PDB entry 4OIN | X-ray diffraction, 2.80 A resolution | chains C and F of the 9 polymer chains in the assembly

== Chain C ==
Name: DNA-directed RNA polymerase subunit beta
Source organism: Thermus thermophilus
Notes: EC 2.7.7.6
UniProtKB: Q8RQE9 (RPOB_THET8); residue numbers follow UniProt; this construct covers 1-1119
Sequence (1119 residues; each row starts with the number of its first residue):
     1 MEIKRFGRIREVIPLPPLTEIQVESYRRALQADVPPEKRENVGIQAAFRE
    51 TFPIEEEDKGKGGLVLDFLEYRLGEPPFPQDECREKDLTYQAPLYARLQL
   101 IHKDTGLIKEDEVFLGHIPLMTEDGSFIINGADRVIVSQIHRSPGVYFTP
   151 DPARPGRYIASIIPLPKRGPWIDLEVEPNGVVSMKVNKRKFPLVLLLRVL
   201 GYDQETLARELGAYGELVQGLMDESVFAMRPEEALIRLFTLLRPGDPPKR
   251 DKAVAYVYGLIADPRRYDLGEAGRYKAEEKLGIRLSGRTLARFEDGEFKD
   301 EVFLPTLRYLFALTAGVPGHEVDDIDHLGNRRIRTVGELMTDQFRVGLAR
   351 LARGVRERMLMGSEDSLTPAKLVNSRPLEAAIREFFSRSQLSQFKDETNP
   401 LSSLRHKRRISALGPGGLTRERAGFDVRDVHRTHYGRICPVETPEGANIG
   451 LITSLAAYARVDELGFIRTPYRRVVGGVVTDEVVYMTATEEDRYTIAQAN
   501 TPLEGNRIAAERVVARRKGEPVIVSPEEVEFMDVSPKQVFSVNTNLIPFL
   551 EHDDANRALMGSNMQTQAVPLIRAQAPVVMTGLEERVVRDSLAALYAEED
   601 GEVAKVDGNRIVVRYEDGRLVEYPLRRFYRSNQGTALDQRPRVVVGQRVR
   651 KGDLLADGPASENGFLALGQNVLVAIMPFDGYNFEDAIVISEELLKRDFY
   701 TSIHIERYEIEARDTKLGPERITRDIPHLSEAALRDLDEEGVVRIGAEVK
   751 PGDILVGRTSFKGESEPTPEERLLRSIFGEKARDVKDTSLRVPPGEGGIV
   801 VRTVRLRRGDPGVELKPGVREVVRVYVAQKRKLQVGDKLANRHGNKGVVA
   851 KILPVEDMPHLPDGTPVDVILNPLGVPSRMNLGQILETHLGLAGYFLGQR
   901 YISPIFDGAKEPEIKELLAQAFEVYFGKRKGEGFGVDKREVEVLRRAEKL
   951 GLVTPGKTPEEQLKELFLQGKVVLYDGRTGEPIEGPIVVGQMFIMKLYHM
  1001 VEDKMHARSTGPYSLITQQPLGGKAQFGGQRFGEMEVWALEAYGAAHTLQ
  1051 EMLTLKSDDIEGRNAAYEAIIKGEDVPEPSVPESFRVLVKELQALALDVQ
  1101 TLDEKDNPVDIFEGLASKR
Not modelled in the structure: 57-62, 1119

== Chain F ==
Name: DNA directed RNA polymerase sigma factor A
Source organism: Thermus thermophilus
UniProtKB: Q5SKW1 (Q5SKW1_THET8); residues 1-423 here = UniProt positions 1-423
Sequence (443 residues; row label = number of the first residue in the row; numbers below 1 keep their minus sign (Met-19 is residue -19)):
   -19 MGSSHHHHHHSSGLVPRGSHMKKSKRKNAQAQEAQETEVLVQEEAEELPE
    31 FPEGEPDPDLEDPDLTLEDDLLDLPEEGEGLDLEEEEEDLPIPKISTSDP
    81 VRQYLHEIGQVPLLTLEEEVELARKVEEGMEAIKKLSEITGLDPDLIREV
   131 VRAKILGSARVRHIPGLKETLDPKTVEEIDQKLKSLPKEHKRYLHIAREG
   181 EAARQHLIEANLRLVVSIAKKYTGRGLSFLDLIQEGNQGLIRAVEKFEYK
   231 RRFKFSTYATWWIRQAINRAIADQARTIRIPVHMVETINKLSRTARQLQQ
   281 ELGREPTYEEIAEAMGPGWDAKRVEETLKIAQEPVSLETPIGDEKDSFYG
   331 DFIPDEHLPSPVDAATQSLLSEELEKALSKLSEREAMVLKLRKGLIDGRE
   381 HTLEEVGAFFGVTRERIRQIENKALRKLKYHESRTRKLRDFLD
Not modelled in the structure: -19 to 77
Differences from the reference sequence: expression tag (-19 to 0)
Bound ions: Mg2+: Ala292, Gly296, Trp299

== Interface between chain C and chain F ==
Pairs across the interface (79):
  Tyr95(C) with Gly283(F)
  Phe114(C) with Gln279(F); Gln280(F); Gly283(F); Arg284(F)
  His117(C) with Gly283(F)
  Arg243(C) with Arg82(F)
  Pro244(C) with Arg82(F), hydrogen bond (backbone-side chain)
  Arg353(C) with Thr203(F)
  Glu357(C) with Lys201(F)
  Arg358(C) with Arg276(F)
  Met361(C) with Lys201(F), hydrogen bond
  Ala370(C) with Gln280(F), hydrogen bond (backbone-side chain)
  Val373(C) with Gln280(F), hydrogen bond (backbone-side chain)
  Asn374(C) with Arg276(F), hydrogen bond
  Ser375(C) with Gln279(F)
  Arg376(C) with Arg276(F); Glu285(F), salt bridge
  His728(C) with Leu422(F); Asp423(F)
  Thr768(C) with Gln347(F), hydrogen bond
  Pro769(C) with Lys373(F); Gly374(F); Leu375(F)
  Glu770(C) with Leu350(F); Ser351(F), hydrogen bond; Leu354(F)
  Glu771(C) with Gln347(F)
  Arg772(C) with Lys373(F); Glu380(F)
  Leu773(C) with Leu354(F), hydrophobic; Lys373(F)
  Leu774(C) with Leu350(F), hydrophobic; Leu418(F), hydrophobic; Phe421(F)
  Arg775(C) with Leu422(F)
  Ser776(C) with Lys373(F), hydrogen bond; Leu405(F); Lys409(F)
  Ile777(C) with Leu405(F), hydrophobic; Leu408(F), hydrophobic; Lys409(F)
  Phe778(C) with Glu412(F); Leu418(F); Arg419(F); Leu422(F), hydrophobic
  Arg808(C) with Glu305(F), salt bridge
  Glu814(C) with Thr287(F); Tyr288(F), hydrogen bond (side chain-backbone)
  Leu815(C) with Tyr288(F), hydrogen bond (backbone-side chain)
  Pro817(C) with Tyr288(F); Glu305(F); Lys309(F); Gln312(F)
  Gly818(C) with Glu305(F), hydrogen bond (backbone-side chain)
  Pro1012(C) with Pro334(F), hydrophobic
  Tyr1013(C) with Pro334(F); Asp335(F), hydrogen bond (backbone-backbone); Pro341(F)
  Ser1014(C) with Asp335(F)
  Leu1015(C) with Ile333(F); Pro334(F); Asp335(F)
  Gln1018(C) with Asp335(F); Leu338(F)
  Leu1021(C) with Asp331(F); Pro334(F), hydrophobic
  Gln1026(C) with Phe332(F)
  Ile1060(C) with Leu338(F), hydrophobic
  Asn1064(C) with Pro341(F); Ala344(F)
  Tyr1067(C) with Pro341(F); Val342(F); Ala345(F), hydrophobic
  Glu1068(C) with Ala345(F); Ser348(F), hydrogen bond
  Ile1071(C) with Ala345(F), hydrophobic
  Lys1072(C) with Leu349(F); Glu352(F), salt bridge
Interface residues without a listed pair, chain C (53 interface residues in all): Val113, Asp246, Glu379, Gln390, Arg420, Lys816, Val819, Thr1010, Arg1063
Interface residues without a listed pair, chain F (56 interface residues in all): Lys200, Gln277, Pro286, Glu289, Leu308, Asp323, Glu324, Pro339, Ser340, Leu358, Leu369, Gly378

== In short ==
The interface between chain C and chain F involves 53 residues on one side and 56 on the other, with 13
hydrogen bonds and 3 salt bridges. Among the polar pairs are Arg376(C)-Glu285(F), Arg808(C)-Glu305(F) and
Lys1072(C)-Glu352(F). Ala292(F), Gly296(F) and Trp299(F) form the Mg2+ site.
Here chain C is DNA-directed RNA polymerase subunit beta and chain F is DNA directed RNA polymerase sigma
factor A, both from Thermus thermophilus. Entry 4OIN (Crystal structure of Thermus thermophilus transcription
initiation complex soaked with GE23077) was determined by X-ray diffraction (same publication as 4MQ9, 4OIO,
4OIP, 4OIQ and 4OIR).
